4WN9 - chains A and B of the 4 polymer chains in the assembly; structure by X-ray diffraction, 1.90 A resolution.

[Chain A]
Name: Nitrogenase molybdenum-iron protein alpha chain
From: Clostridium pasteurianum
Notes: EC 1.18.6.1
UniProtKB: P00467 (NIFD_CLOPA); numbering as in UniProt (aligned over 3-520)
Amino-acid sequence (518 residues; numbered 3 to 520; the number before each row is that of its first residue):
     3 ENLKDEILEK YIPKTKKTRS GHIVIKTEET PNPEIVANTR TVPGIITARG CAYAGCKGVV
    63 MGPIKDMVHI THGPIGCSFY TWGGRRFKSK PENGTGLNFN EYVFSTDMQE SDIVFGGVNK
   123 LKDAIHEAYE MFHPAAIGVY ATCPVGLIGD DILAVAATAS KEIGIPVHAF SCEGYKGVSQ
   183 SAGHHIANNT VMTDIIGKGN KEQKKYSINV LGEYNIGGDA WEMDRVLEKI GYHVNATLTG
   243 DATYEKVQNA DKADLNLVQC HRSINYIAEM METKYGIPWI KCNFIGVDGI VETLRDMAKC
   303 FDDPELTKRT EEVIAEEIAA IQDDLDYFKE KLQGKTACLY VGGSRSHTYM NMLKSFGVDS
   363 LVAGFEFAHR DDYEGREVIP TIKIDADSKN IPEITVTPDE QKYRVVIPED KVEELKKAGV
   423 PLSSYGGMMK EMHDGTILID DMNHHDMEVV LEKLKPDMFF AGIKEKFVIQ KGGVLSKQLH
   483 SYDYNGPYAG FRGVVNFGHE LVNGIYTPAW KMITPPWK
Unresolved in the structure: 3
Glycans and other covalent adducts: covalent link Glu30-Phe117
Ion coordination: fe(8)-S(7) cluster Fe: Cys53, Cys79, Cys145 (shared with Cys23(B), Cys48(B), Cys106(B), Ser141(B) of chain B); Fe ion near Cys262 (its only coordinating residue here)
Residues lining bound ligands:
  - fe(8)-S(7) cluster (CLF): Cys53, Tyr55, Pro76, Ile77, Gly78, Cys79, Tyr82, Thr144, Cys145, Gly176
  - 3-hydroxy-3-carboxy-adipic acid (HCA): Ala56, Gly86, Arg87, Gln182, Gly464, Ile465, Lys466, Gln480, His482
  - ICS (iron-sulfur-molybdenum cluster with interstitial carbon): Val61, Arg87, Gln182, His186, Tyr216, Ile218, Cys262, Ser265, Val343, Gly344, Gly345, Ser346, Arg347, Glu368, Phe369, Leu481, His482
  - xenon (XE), molecule 1: Asp256, Leu257, Cys302, Phe303, Val408, Ile409
  - xenon (XE), molecule 2: Lys479, Tyr490, Phe499, Glu502, Leu503
Swiss-Prot annotation at these positions:
  - binding site ([8Fe-7S] cluster): Cys53, Cys79, Cys145
  - binding site ([7Fe-Mo-9S-C-homocitryl] cluster): Cys262, His482

[Chain B]
Name: Nitrogenase molybdenum-iron protein beta chain
From: Clostridium pasteurianum
Notes: EC 1.18.6.1
UniProtKB: P11347 (NIFK_CLOPA); residue numbers follow UniProt; this construct covers 1-458
Amino-acid sequence (458 residues; numbered 1 to 458; the number before each row is that of its first residue):
     1 MLDATPKEIV ERKALRINPA KTCQPVGAMY AALGIHNCLP HSHGSQGCCS YHRTVLSRHF
    61 KEPAMASTSS FTEGASVFGG GSNIKTAVKN IFSLYNPDII AVHTTCLSET LGDDLPTYIS
   121 QMEDAGSIPE GKLVIHTNTP SYVGSHVTGF ANMVQGIVNY LSENTGAKNG KINVIPGFVG
   181 PADMREIKRL FEAMDIPYIM FPDTSGVLDG PTTGEYKMYP EGGTKIEDLK DTGNSDLTLS
   241 LGSYASDLGA KTLEKKCKVP FKTLRTPIGV SATDEFIMAL SEATGKEVPA SIEEERGQLI
   301 DLMIDAQQYL QGKKVALLGD PDEIIALSKF IIELGAIPKY VVTGTPGMKF QKEIDAMLAE
   361 AGIEGSKVKV EGDFFDVHQW IKNEGVDLLI SNTYGKFIAR EENIPFVRFG FPIMDRYGHY
   421 YNPKVGYKGA IRLVEEITNV ILDKIERECT EEDFEVVR
Ion coordination: fe(8)-S(7) cluster Fe: Cys23, Cys48, Cys106, Ser141 (shared with Cys53(A), Cys79(A), Cys145(A) of chain A); Fe ion site 1: Lys61, Glu62 (shared with 2 residues of chain D); Fe ion site 2: Asp301, Asp305 (shared with 2 residues of chain D)
Residues lining bound ligands:
  - fe(8)-S(7) cluster (CLF): Cys23, Pro25, Ser45, Gly47, Cys48, Tyr51, His52, Thr105, Cys106, Ser141
  - proline (PRO): Tyr30, His59, Phe60, Phe178, Val179, Gly180, Asp183, Glu323, Gly410, Phe411, Lys424
  - xenon (XE): Arg12, Lys13, Ala14, Leu15, Arg16
Swiss-Prot annotation at these positions:
  - binding site ([8Fe-7S] cluster): Cys23, Cys48, Cys106, Ser141
What the authors report for this chain:
  - binding site for proline: Lys424

[Chain A / chain B interface]
Contacting residue pairs - 149 pairs, chain A then chain B:
  Lys12(A) with Ser93(B), hydrogen bond (side chain-backbone); Leu94(B), hydrogen bond (side chain-backbone)
  Tyr13(A) with Leu94(B), hydrophobic
  Ile14(A) with Asn90(B); Ser93(B)
  Thr17(A) with Asn90(B), hydrogen bond
  Arg42(A) with Asn83(B)
  Thr43(A) with Gln46(B), hydrogen bond; Ser70(B)
  Val44(A) with Asn90(B)
  Pro45(A) with Thr68(B); Ser69(B); Asn83(B); Thr86(B); Ala87(B); Asn90(B), hydrogen bond (backbone-side chain)
  Gly46(A) with Ser67(B); Thr68(B), hydrogen bond (backbone-backbone); Ala87(B); Ile91(B); Tyr95(B)
  Ile47(A) with Leu94(B), hydrophobic; Tyr95(B), hydrogen bond (backbone-side chain)
  Ile48(A) with Arg53(B); Tyr95(B), hydrophobic; Met218(B), hydrophobic
  Thr49(A) with Gln46(B); Arg53(B)
  Ala50(A) with Ser50(B), hydrogen bond (backbone-side chain)
  Arg51(A) with Gln46(B); Ser50(B), hydrogen bond (backbone-side chain)
  Gly52(A) with Gln46(B), hydrogen bond (backbone-side chain); Gly47(B)
  Cys53(A) with Gly47(B)
  Ala56(A) with Tyr51(B)
  Ile72(A) with Leu15(B), hydrophobic
  Pro76(A) with Cys106(B), hydrophobic; Ser141(B)
  Ile77(A) with Arg16(B); Pro19(B), hydrophobic; Lys21(B); Thr22(B); Cys23(B)
  Gly78(A) with Cys23(B)
  Phe81(A) with Lys21(B); Thr22(B); Tyr394(B), hydrophobic; Pro412(B)
  Tyr82(A) with Thr22(B), hydrogen bond; Val26(B); Tyr51(B), hydrophobic; His52(B); Val55(B), hydrophobic
  Thr83(A) with Tyr51(B)
  Trp84(A) with Asn18(B); Pro19(B); Phe374(B), hydrophobic; Tyr394(B), hydrogen bond (backbone-side chain)
  Gly86(A) with Arg58(B), hydrogen bond (backbone-side chain)
  Phe101(A) with Ala4(B), hydrophobic
  Glu103(A) with Met1(B); Leu2(B), hydrogen bond (side chain-backbone); Asn18(B); Phe397(B)
  Tyr104(A) with Leu2(B), hydrogen bond (side chain-backbone); Asp3(B); Ala4(B), hydrogen bond (side chain-backbone); Thr5(B), hydrogen bond; Ile17(B), hydrophobic; Asn18(B); Phe375(B), hydrophobic
  Val105(A) with Arg16(B); Ile17(B); Asn18(B), hydrogen bond (backbone-side chain); Pro19(B)
  Phe106(A) with Leu15(B), hydrophobic; Arg16(B); Ile17(B), hydrophobic
  Ser107(A) with Ala14(B); Leu15(B); Arg16(B), hydrogen bond (backbone-backbone)
  Thr108(A) with Ala14(B)
  Asp109(A) with Arg16(B), salt bridge; Lys21(B), salt bridge
  Met110(A) with Tyr142(B)
  Gln111(A) with Lys21(B); Tyr142(B)
  Glu112(A) with Tyr142(B), hydrogen bond (backbone-backbone); Val143(B)
  Ile115(A) with Thr110(B); Tyr142(B), hydrophobic
  Lys122(A) with Ala14(B)
  Asp125(A) with Ala14(B)
  Ala126(A) with Ala14(B); Leu15(B)
  Glu129(A) with Arg12(B); Lys13(B), hydrogen bond (side chain-backbone); Ala14(B), hydrogen bond (side chain-backbone); Leu15(B), hydrogen bond (side chain-backbone)
  Ala130(A) with Leu15(B), hydrophobic
  Met133(A) with Val10(B); Phe375(B), hydrophobic
  Phe134(A) with Ala4(B); Phe375(B), hydrophobic
  Cys145(A) with Ser45(B); Leu107(B), hydrophobic
  Pro146(A) with Cys106(B), hydrophobic; Thr110(B)
  Leu149(A) with Leu107(B), hydrophobic; Leu111(B), hydrophobic
  Ile150(A) with Thr110(B)
  Gly176(A) with Ser45(B), hydrogen bond (backbone-side chain)
  Tyr177(A) with Thr72(B); Glu73(B), hydrogen bond (backbone-backbone); Leu107(B), hydrophobic
  Gly179(A) with Thr72(B), hydrogen bond (backbone-side chain)
  Val180(A) with Gln46(B), hydrogen bond (backbone-side chain)
  Asp389(A) with Thr72(B)
  Asn392(A) with Glu73(B)
  Asn445(A) with Tyr95(B)
  His446(A) with Tyr95(B); Tyr216(B); Met218(B)
  His447(A) with Leu94(B); Tyr95(B), hydrogen bond (backbone-side chain)
  Glu450(A) with Tyr216(B)
  Ile465(A) with Thr54(B)
  Lys466(A) with Ser50(B), hydrogen bond; Arg53(B); Thr54(B)
  Phe469(A) with Ser57(B); Lys61(B); Glu62(B); Pro63(B)
  Val470(A) with Pro63(B), hydrophobic; Met65(B), hydrophobic; Tyr216(B)
  Lys473(A) with Glu62(B), salt bridge; Pro63(B); Gly210(B), hydrogen bond (side chain-backbone); Pro211(B), hydrogen bond (side chain-backbone); Thr212(B); Gly214(B), hydrogen bond (backbone-backbone); Glu215(B), hydrogen bond (backbone-backbone); Tyr216(B)
  Gly474(A) with Gly214(B); Tyr216(B)
  Ile515(A) with Thr213(B); Gly214(B)
Also at the interface, not in a pair above, chain A (71 interface residues in all): Tyr55, Lys178, Ser181, Gln472, Gly475
Also at the interface, not in a pair above, chain B (74 interface residues in all): Glu11, Leu39, Ala66, Phe71, Ser76, Lys89, Glu371

[Overview]
71 residues of chain A face 74 of chain B across their interface, with 33 hydrogen bonds and 3 salt bridges.
Polar contacts include Asp109(A)-Arg16(B), Asp109(A)-Lys21(B) and Lys473(A)-Glu62(B). Fe(8)-S(7) cluster is
bound between chain A and chain B. The paper reports a binding site for proline at Lys424(B).
Here chain A is Nitrogenase molybdenum-iron protein alpha chain and chain B is Nitrogenase molybdenum-iron
protein beta chain, both from Clostridium pasteurianum. Entry 4WN9 (Structure of the Nitrogenase MoFe Protein
from Clostridium pasteurianum Pressurized with Xenon) was determined by X-ray diffraction, deposited together
with 4WNA.
